7UIV - chains C and D of the 14 polymer chains in the assembly; structure by electron microscopy, 3.38 A resolution.

Chain C (and D):
Protein: ATP-dependent Clp protease ATP-binding subunit ClpA
Source organism: Escherichia coli
Notes: chain D of this document is another copy of the same molecule, construct and numbering; everything in this record applies to it too
Reference sequence: A0A836NDF2 (A0A836NDF2_ECOLX); residue numbers follow UniProt; this construct covers 1-758
Chain sequence (758 residues; each row starts with the number of its first residue):
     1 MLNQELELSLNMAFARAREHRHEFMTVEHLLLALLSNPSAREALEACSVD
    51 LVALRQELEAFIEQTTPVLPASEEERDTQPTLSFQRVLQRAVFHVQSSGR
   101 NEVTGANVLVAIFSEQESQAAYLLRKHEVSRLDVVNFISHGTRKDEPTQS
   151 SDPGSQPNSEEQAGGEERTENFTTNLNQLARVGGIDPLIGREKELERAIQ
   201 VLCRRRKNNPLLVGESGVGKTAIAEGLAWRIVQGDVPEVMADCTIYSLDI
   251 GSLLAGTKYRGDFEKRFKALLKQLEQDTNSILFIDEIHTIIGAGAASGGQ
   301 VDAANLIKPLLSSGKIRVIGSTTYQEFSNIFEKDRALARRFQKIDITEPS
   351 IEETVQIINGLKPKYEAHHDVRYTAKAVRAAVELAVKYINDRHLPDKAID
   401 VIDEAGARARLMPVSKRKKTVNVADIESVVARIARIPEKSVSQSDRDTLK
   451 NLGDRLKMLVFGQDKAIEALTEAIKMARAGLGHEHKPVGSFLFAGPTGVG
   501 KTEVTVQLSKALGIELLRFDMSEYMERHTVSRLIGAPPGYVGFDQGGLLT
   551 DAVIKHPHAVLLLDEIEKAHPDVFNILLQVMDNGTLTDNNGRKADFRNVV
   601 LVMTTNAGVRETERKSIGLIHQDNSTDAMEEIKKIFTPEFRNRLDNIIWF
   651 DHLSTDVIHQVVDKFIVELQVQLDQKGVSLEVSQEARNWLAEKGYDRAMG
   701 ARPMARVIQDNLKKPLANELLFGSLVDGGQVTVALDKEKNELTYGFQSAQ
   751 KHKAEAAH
Disordered / not traced: 1-168, 752-758 (chain D: 1-168, 749-758)
Sequence notes: conflict Thr169 (Met in A0A836NDF2)
Metal / ion sites: Mg2+ site 1: Thr221 (together with ATP-gamma-S); Mg2+ site 2 near Thr502 (its only coordinating residue here)
Ligand contacts:
  - ATP-gamma-S (AGS; phosphothiophosphoric acid-adenylate ester), molecule 1: Asp186, Pro187, Leu188, Ile189, Arg191, Ser216, Gly217, Val218, Gly219, Lys220, Thr221, Ala222, Glu286, Ser321, Thr323, Ile357, Leu361, Tyr365, Pro395, Ile399
  - ATP-gamma-S (AGS), molecule 2: Arg206, Ser312, Ala336, Arg339, Arg340
  - ATP-gamma-S (AGS), molecule 3: Leu459, Val460, Phe461, Gln463, Pro496, Thr497, Gly498, Val499, Gly500, Lys501, Thr502, Glu503, Glu565, Thr604, Asn606, Leu653, Val661, Lys664, Phe665, Ala701, Arg702
  - ATP-gamma-S (AGS), molecule 4: Asp582, Glu639, Asn642, Arg643

How chain C and chain D interact:
Pairs across the interface - 152 pairs, chain C then chain D:
  Ile185(C) with Arg206(D), hydrogen bond (backbone-side chain)
  Ser216(C) with Arg335(D)
  Gly217(C) with Arg339(D)
  Asp249(C) with Lys268(D), salt bridge
  Ile250(C) with Leu306(D), hydrophobic
  Gly251(C) with Glu264(D); Leu306(D)
  Leu254(C) with Gly261(D); Glu264(D)
  Ala255(C) with Gly261(D); Lys265(D)
  Gly256(C) with Lys265(D)
  Thr257(C) with Arg260(D), hydrogen bond
  Lys258(C) with Arg260(D), hydrogen bond (backbone-backbone)
  Tyr259(C) with Arg260(D)
  Phe263(C) with Arg260(D)
  His288(C) with Asn305(D), hydrogen bond
  Thr289(C) with Asn305(D)
  Gly292(C) with Gly299(D); Gln300(D)
  Gly294(C) with Arg260(D)
  Ala295(C) with Arg260(D)
  Ala296(C) with Arg260(D)
  Gln325(C) with Lys333(D)
  Glu326(C) with Lys308(D), salt bridge
  Lys364(C) with Arg205(D), hydrogen bond (backbone-side chain)
  Tyr365(C) with Arg205(D); Arg206(D), hydrogen bond
  His368(C) with Cys203(D); Arg205(D)
  His369(C) with Cys203(D); Arg205(D)
  Asp391(C) with Arg335(D), hydrogen bond (backbone-side chain)
  Arg392(C) with Arg335(D); Ala338(D), hydrogen bond (side chain-backbone); Arg339(D); Phe341(D), hydrogen bond (side chain-backbone); Gln342(D), hydrogen bond
  Asp396(C) with Lys207(D), salt bridge; Arg339(D), salt bridge
  Asp400(C) with Arg204(D), salt bridge; Lys207(D), salt bridge; Gln342(D)
  Asp403(C) with Arg204(D), salt bridge; Arg205(D), hydrogen bond (side chain-backbone); Arg206(D), hydrogen bond (side chain-backbone)
  Glu404(C) with Arg197(D), salt bridge; Gln200(D)
  Ala407(C) with Gln200(D)
  Arg408(C) with Gln200(D)
  Arg410(C) with Cys203(D), hydrogen bond (side chain-backbone)
  Leu411(C) with Ile199(D), hydrophobic; Gln200(D)
  Arg432(C) with Lys193(D); Arg197(D)
  Ile433(C) with Arg197(D)
  Arg435(C) with Lys343(D); Asp345(D)
  Thr497(C) with Glu639(D); Asn642(D), hydrogen bond
  Arg518(C) with Asp582(D), salt bridge; Asn583(D)
  Asp520(C) with Gln579(D)
  Ser522(C) with Asn575(D), hydrogen bond (side chain-backbone); Gln579(D), hydrogen bond
  Glu523(C) with Ile534(D); Ile576(D); Gln579(D), hydrogen bond; Leu586(D); Thr587(D), hydrogen bond (side chain-backbone)
  Met525(C) with Arg527(D), hydrogen bond (backbone-side chain); Asp572(D); Asn575(D); Ile576(D), hydrophobic
  Glu526(C) with Arg527(D); Val530(D); Ser531(D), hydrogen bond
  His528(C) with Ser531(D); Pro537(D); Tyr540(D)
  Thr529(C) with Pro537(D)
  Ser531(C) with Pro538(D); Tyr540(D)
  Arg532(C) with Ile534(D); Pro537(D); Pro538(D); Thr587(D); Asp588(D), hydrogen bond (side chain-backbone); Asn589(D)
  Ala536(C) with Pro538(D); Gly539(D)
  Tyr540(C) with Gly539(D)
  Val541(C) with Gly539(D); Phe543(D), hydrophobic
  Gly542(C) with Pro538(D); Gly539(D)
  Phe543(C) with Lys333(D)
  Asp544(C) with Asn329(D), hydrogen bond (backbone-side chain)
  Gln545(C) with Pro538(D); Phe543(D); Asn589(D), hydrogen bond (side chain-backbone); Asn590(D)
  Lys555(C) with Glu215(D), salt bridge; Tyr324(D); Asp345(D)
  Lys568(C) with Arg527(D); Asn575(D); Glu639(D), salt bridge
  Asn590(C) with Asn329(D); Lys333(D)
  Arg592(C) with Ser328(D), hydrogen bond (side chain-backbone); Asn329(D); Glu332(D), salt bridge
  Val609(C) with Glu639(D)
  Arg610(C) with Lys633(D); Lys634(D)
  Leu669(C) with Leu481(D), hydrophobic
  Gln672(C) with Gly480(D); Leu481(D); Gly482(D), hydrogen bond (side chain-backbone)
  Leu673(C) with Leu481(D), hydrophobic
  Lys676(C) with Ala479(D)
  Met699(C) with Pro638(D); Arg641(D); Asn642(D), hydrogen bond (backbone-side chain)
  Arg702(C) with Lys486(D); Asp582(D), salt bridge; Asn642(D); Arg643(D)
  Arg706(C) with Asn642(D), hydrogen bond (side chain-backbone); Leu644(D), hydrogen bond (side chain-backbone); Asp645(D)
  Gln709(C) with Met476(D); His483(D), hydrogen bond
  Lys713(C) with Met476(D); Leu481(D), hydrogen bond (side chain-backbone); Gly482(D)
  Lys714(C) with Glu472(D), salt bridge; Met476(D)
  Leu716(C) with Leu481(D), hydrophobic
  Ala717(C) with Met476(D), hydrophobic; Ala479(D), hydrophobic
  Asn718(C) with Glu472(D), hydrogen bond; Lys475(D), hydrogen bond
  Leu720(C) with Leu481(D), hydrophobic
  Leu721(C) with Val441(D), hydrophobic; Arg446(D); Leu449(D), hydrophobic; Lys475(D); Ala479(D), hydrophobic
  Phe722(C) with Arg446(D); Lys450(D)
Other interface residues (no listed pair), chain C (91 interface residues in all): Asp186, Ser252, Arg260, Gly261, Glu264, Glu286, Ile330, Gly498, Leu548, Glu565, His570, Asn606, Pro703
Other interface residues (no listed pair), chain D (89 interface residues in all): Val201, Pro237, Val239, Tyr259, Gly298, Val301, Pro309, Arg340, Glu438, Glu484, His528, Leu578, Thr585, Gly591, Lys593

Summary:
91 residues of chain C and 89 residues of chain D are in contact; the contacts include 32 hydrogen bonds and
14 salt bridges. Polar contacts include Asp249(C)-Lys268(D), Glu326(C)-Lys308(D) and Asp396(C)-Lys207(D).
Chain C binds 4 copies of ATP-gamma-S.
Chain C and chain D are both ATP-dependent Clp protease ATP-binding subunit ClpA (Escherichia coli); the
structure, ClpAP complex bound to ClpS N-terminal extension, class IIa, was determined by electron microscopy,
deposited together with 7UIW, 7UIX, 7UIZ, 7UJ0 and 7UIY.
